Entry 6OF8 (X-ray diffraction, 2.10 A resolution); this record covers chains F and E of the 7 polymer chains in the assembly.

[Chain F (and E)]
Name: Calcium/calmodulin-dependent protein kinase type II subunit alpha
Source organism: Homo sapiens
Notes: EC 2.7.11.17; chain E of this document is another copy of the same molecule, construct and numbering; everything in this record applies to it too
Reference sequence: Q9UQM7 (KCC2A_HUMAN); residue numbers follow UniProt; this construct covers 345-475
Amino-acid sequence (135 residues; numbered 341 to 475; the number before each row is that of its first residue):
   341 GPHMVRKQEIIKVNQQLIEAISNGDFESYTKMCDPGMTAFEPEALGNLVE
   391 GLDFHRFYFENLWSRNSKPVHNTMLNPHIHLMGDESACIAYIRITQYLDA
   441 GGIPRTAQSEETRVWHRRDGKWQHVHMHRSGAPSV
Disordered / not traced: 341-345, 474-475 (chain E: 341-345)
Construct notes: expression tag (341-344); engineered mutation Asn354 (Thr in Q9UQM7), Gln355 (Glu in Q9UQM7), Asn412 (Thr in Q9UQM7), Met414 (Ile in Q9UQM7), His464 (Ile in Q9UQM7), Met467 (Phe in Q9UQM7)
Ion coordination: K+ site 1: Thr370, Lys371, Cys373, Gln463 (shared with 1 residue of chain D); K+ site 2: Met377, Val389, Gly391
Curated features (UniProtKB/Swiss-Prot):
  - modified residue: Ser404 (Phosphoserine)
  - natural variant: His466 (H466Y: In MRT63)
From the paper describing this entry:
  - contacts within the chain: Gln355-Asn412 (hydrogen bond)

[How chain F and chain E interact]
Contacting residue pairs (61):
  Gly376(F) with His420(E)
  Thr378(F) with His418(E); His420(E), hydrogen bond
  Phe380(F) with Ala430(E), hydrophobic; Tyr431(E); Glu450(E); Glu451(E); Thr452(E)
  Gly386(F) with Ile432(E); Gln448(E); Glu450(E)
  Leu388(F) with His418(E); Ala430(E), hydrophobic
  Glu390(F) with His418(E), salt bridge
  His418(F) with Thr378(E); Leu388(E); Glu390(E), salt bridge
  His420(F) with Gly376(E); Thr378(E), hydrogen bond; Val465(E), hydrogen bond (side chain-backbone); His466(E)
  Met422(F) with Ser426(E); Val454(E), hydrophobic; His456(E)
  Gly423(F) with Glu425(E); His456(E)
  Glu425(F) with Met422(E); Ser426(E)
  Ser426(F) with Met422(E); Ser426(E), hydrogen bond
  Cys428(F) with Val454(E), hydrophobic; His466(E)
  Ala430(F) with Phe380(E), hydrophobic; Leu388(E), hydrophobic; His466(E)
  Tyr431(F) with Phe380(E)
  Ile432(F) with Phe380(E), hydrophobic; Gly386(E)
  Gln448(F) with Gly386(E), hydrogen bond (side chain-backbone)
  Glu450(F) with Phe380(E); Gly386(E); His468(E)
  Glu451(F) with Phe380(E)
  Thr452(F) with Phe380(E); His466(E), hydrogen bond; His468(E), hydrogen bond
  Val454(F) with Met422(E), hydrophobic; Cys428(E), hydrophobic
  His456(F) with Met422(E); Gly423(E)
  Val465(F) with His420(E), hydrogen bond (backbone-side chain)
  His466(F) with His420(E); Cys428(E); Ala430(E); Thr452(E), hydrogen bond
  His468(F) with Glu450(E); Thr452(E), hydrogen bond; His468(E); Ser470(E), hydrogen bond
  Ser470(F) with His468(E), hydrogen bond; Ser470(E)
Also at the interface, not in a pair above, chain F (30 interface residues in all): Met377, Asn387, Trp455, Arg469
Also at the interface, not in a pair above, chain E (29 interface residues in all): Met377, Trp455, Arg469

[Summary]
30 residues of chain F face 29 of chain E across their interface; the contacts include 12 hydrogen bonds and 2
salt bridges. Polar pairs include Glu390(F)-His418(E), Thr378(F)-His420(E) and His420(F)-Val465(E). UniProt
lists 9 mutagenesis sites on chain F. The paper reports contacts within the chain involving Gln355(F) and
Asn412(F).
Both chains are Calcium/calmodulin-dependent protein kinase type II subunit alpha (Homo sapiens). Entry 6OF8
(Structure of Thr354Asn, Glu355Gln, Thr412Asn, Ile414Met, Ile464His, and Phe467Met mutant human CamKII-alpha
hub domain) was determined by X-ray diffraction together with 6OF9 from the same study.
